1YTY - chains C and A; structure by X-ray diffraction, 2.29 A resolution.

== Chain C ==
Molecule: 9-nt RNA strand
Sequence (9 nucleotides; row label = number of the first residue in the row):
     1 UGCUGUUUU

== Chain A ==
Protein: Lupus La protein
Organism: Homo sapiens
UniProtKB: P05455 (LA_HUMAN); numbering as in UniProt (aligned over 1-194)
Sequence (194 residues; each row starts with the number of its first residue):
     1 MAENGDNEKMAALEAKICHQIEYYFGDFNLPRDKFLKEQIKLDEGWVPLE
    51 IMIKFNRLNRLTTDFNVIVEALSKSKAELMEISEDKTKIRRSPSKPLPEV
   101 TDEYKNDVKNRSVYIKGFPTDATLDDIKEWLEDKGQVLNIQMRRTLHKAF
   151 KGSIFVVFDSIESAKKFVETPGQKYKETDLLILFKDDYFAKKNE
Not modelled in the structure: 1-5, 190-194
Sequence notes: modified residue (1, 10, 52, 80, 142)
Modified residues: Mse-1 (selenomethionine); Mse-10, Mse-52, Mse-80, Mse-142 (selenomethionine; parent Met)
UniProt features mapped onto this chain:
  - modified residue: Ser-92 (Phosphoserine), Ser-94 (Phosphoserine), Lys-116 (N6-acetyllysine), Thr-120 (Phosphothreonine), Lys-128 (N6-acetyllysine)

== How chain C and chain A interact ==
Contacting residue pairs (16):
  U1(C) with Phe-28(A), base contact; Arg-32(A), hydrogen bond to the base; Val-100(A), sugar contact; Tyr-104(A), sugar contact; Lys-105(A), sugar contact; Val-108(A), base contact; Asn-139(A), base contact; Val-157(A), base contact
  G2(C) with Arg-32(A), base contact; Lys-105(A), phosphate contact; Gln-141(A), hydrogen bond to the sugar; Phe-155(A), sugar contact; Lys-185(A), hydrogen bond to the sugar
  C3(C) with Gln-141(A), hydrogen bond to the sugar; Phe-155(A), sugar contact; Lys-185(A), salt bridge to the phosphate

== Summary ==
3 residues of chain C face 11 of chain A across their interface, with 4 hydrogen bonds and 1 salt bridge.
Polar contacts include U1(C)/Arg-32(A), G2(C)/Gln-141(A) and G2(C)/Lys-185(A).
Here chain C is a 9-nt RNA strand and chain A is Lupus La protein (Homo sapiens). Entry 1YTY (Structural basis
for recognition of UUUOH 3'-terminii of nascent RNA pol III transcripts by La autoantigen) was determined by
X-ray diffraction together with 1ZH5 from the same study.
